Entry 8UAR (X-ray diffraction, 2.99 A resolution); this record covers chains G and H of the 12 polymer chains in the assembly.

== Chain G (and H) ==
Molecule: Rhodococcus ruber ADH
Source organism: Rhodococcus ruber
Notes: chain H of this document is another copy of the same molecule, construct and numbering; everything in this record applies to it too
Amino-acid sequence (365 residues; each row starts with the number of its first residue; numbers below 1 keep their minus sign (Met-19 is residue -19)):
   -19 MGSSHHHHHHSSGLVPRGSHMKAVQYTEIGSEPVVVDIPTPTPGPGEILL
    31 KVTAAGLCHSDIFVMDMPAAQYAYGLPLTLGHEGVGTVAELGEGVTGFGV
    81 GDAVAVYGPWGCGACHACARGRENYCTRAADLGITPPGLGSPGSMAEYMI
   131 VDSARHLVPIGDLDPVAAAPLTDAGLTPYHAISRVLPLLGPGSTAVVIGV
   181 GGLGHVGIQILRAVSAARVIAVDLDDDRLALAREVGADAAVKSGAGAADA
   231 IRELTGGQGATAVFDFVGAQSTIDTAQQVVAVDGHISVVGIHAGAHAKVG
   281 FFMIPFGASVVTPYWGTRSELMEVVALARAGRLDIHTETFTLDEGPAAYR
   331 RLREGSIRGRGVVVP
Not modelled in the structure: -19 to -5
Bound ions: Zn2+ site 1: Cys38, His62, Glu63, Asp153; Zn2+ site 2: Cys92, Cys95, Cys98, Cys106

== Interface between chain G and chain H ==
Contacting residue pairs - 21 pairs, chain G then chain H:
  His0(G) with Asp218(H), salt bridge; Leu234(H)
  Lys2(G) with Arg213(H)
  Thr7(G) with Lys222(H)
  Glu8(G) with Lys222(H), salt bridge; Gly224(H); Ala225(H)
  Ser11(G) with Lys222(H)
  Val14(G) with Asp206(H); Lys222(H)
  Val15(G) with Asp206(H), hydrogen bond (backbone-side chain); Leu209(H); Arg213(H), hydrogen bond (backbone-side chain)
  Val16(G) with Arg213(H); Ala220(H)
  Asp17(G) with Arg213(H), salt bridge; Ala219(H); Ala220(H), hydrogen bond (side chain-backbone); Val221(H); Leu234(H)
  Pro19(G) with Glu233(H)
Interface residues without a listed pair, chain G (12 interface residues in all): Ile18, Pro326
Interface residues without a listed pair, chain H (14 interface residues in all): Arg198, Ser223

== In short ==
12 residues of chain G and 14 residues of chain H are in contact; the contacts include 3 hydrogen bonds and 3
salt bridges. Polar pairs include His0(G)-Asp218(H), Glu8(G)-Lys222(H) and Asp17(G)-Arg213(H). Cys38(G),
His62(G), Glu63(G) and Asp153(G) form the Zn2+ site 1.
Chain G and chain H are both Rhodococcus ruber ADH (Rhodococcus ruber); the structure, Rhodococcus ruber
Alcohol Dehydrogenase NADH Biomimetic Complex - Compound 4b, was determined by X-ray diffraction together with
8UAS and 8UAT from the same study.
